Entry 3MSJ (X-ray diffraction, 1.80 A resolution); this record covers chain A.

Chain A:
Name: Beta-secretase 1
Source organism: Homo sapiens
Notes: EC 3.4.23.46
Reference sequence: P56817 (BACE1_HUMAN); residues -18 to 392 here correspond to UniProt positions 43-453 (UniProt number = residue number + 61)
Amino-acid sequence (411 residues; row label = number of the first residue in the row; numbers below 1 keep their minus sign (Leu-18 is residue -18)):
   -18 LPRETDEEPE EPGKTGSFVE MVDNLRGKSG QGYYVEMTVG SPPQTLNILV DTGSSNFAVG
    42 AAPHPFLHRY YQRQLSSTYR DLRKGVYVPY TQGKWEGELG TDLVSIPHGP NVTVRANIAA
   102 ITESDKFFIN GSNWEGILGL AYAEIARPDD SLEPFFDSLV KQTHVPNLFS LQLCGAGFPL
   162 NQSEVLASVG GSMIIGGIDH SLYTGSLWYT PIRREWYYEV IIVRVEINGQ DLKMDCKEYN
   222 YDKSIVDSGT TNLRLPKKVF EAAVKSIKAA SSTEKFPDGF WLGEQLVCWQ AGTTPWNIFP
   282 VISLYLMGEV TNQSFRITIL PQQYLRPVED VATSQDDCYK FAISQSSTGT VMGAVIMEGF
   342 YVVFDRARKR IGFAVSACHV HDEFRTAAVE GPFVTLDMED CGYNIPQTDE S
Unresolved in the structure: -18 to -4, 158-168, 311-315, 386-392
Cystine bridges: Cys155-Cys359, Cys217-Cys382, Cys269-Cys319
Differences from the reference sequence: engineered mutation Lys-5 (Arg56 in P56817), Thr-4 (Arg57 in P56817)
Ligand contacts: EV3 (3-(2-amino-5-chloro-1H-benzimidazol-1-yl)propan-1-ol): Asp32, Gly34, Ser35, Val69, Tyr71, Trp76, Phe108, Ile118, Tyr198, Ile226, Asp228, Gly230, Thr231, Val332

In short:
Ligands of chain A: compound EV3.
Chain A is Beta-secretase 1 (Homo sapiens); the structure, Structure of bace (beta secretase) in complex with
inhibitor, was determined by X-ray diffraction, deposited together with 3S2O, 3MSK and 3MSL.
